5EXD - chains D and E of the 6 polymer chains in the assembly; structure by X-ray diffraction, 2.50 A resolution.

Chain D:
Protein: Oxalate oxidoreductase subunit alpha
Organism: Moorella thermoacetica (strain ATCC 39073)
Notes: EC 1.2.7.10
UniProtKB: Q2RI41 (OORA_MOOTA); residues 1-395 here = UniProt positions 1-395
Chain sequence (395 residues; numbered 1 to 395; the number before each row is that of its first residue):
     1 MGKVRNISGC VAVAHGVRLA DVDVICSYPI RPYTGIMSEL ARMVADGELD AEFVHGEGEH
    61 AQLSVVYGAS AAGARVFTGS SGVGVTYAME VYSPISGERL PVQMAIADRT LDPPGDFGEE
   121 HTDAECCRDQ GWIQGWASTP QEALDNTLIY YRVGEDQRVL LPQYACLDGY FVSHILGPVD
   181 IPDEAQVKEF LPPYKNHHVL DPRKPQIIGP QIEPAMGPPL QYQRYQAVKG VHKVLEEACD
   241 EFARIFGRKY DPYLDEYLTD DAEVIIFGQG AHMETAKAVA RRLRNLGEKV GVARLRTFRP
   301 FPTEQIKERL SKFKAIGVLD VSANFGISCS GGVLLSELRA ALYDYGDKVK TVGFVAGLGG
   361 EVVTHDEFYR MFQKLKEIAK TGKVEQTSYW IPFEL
Unresolved in the structure: 1
Residues lining bound ligands: O2T ([2-[3-[(4-azanyl-2-methyl-pyrimidin-5-yl)methyl]-4-methyl-2-[1,1,2-tris(oxidanyl)-2-oxidanylidene-ethyl]-1,3-thiazol-3-ium-5-yl]ethoxy-oxidanyl-phosphoryl] hydrogen phosphate): Y28, P29, I30, R31, E59, V83, G84, R109, D116
Reported in the primary citation:
  - binding site for O2T: R31, R109, D116
  - conformationally variable residues (loop rearrangement, side-chain flip): R31, P113 to G115, D116, F117
  - catalytic residues: R31, D116 (proposed by the authors, not directly observed)

Chain E:
Protein: Oxalate oxidoreductase subunit delta
Organism: Moorella thermoacetica (strain ATCC 39073)
Notes: EC 1.2.7.10
UniProtKB: Q2RI40 (OORD_MOOTA); residue numbers follow UniProt; this construct covers 1-315
Chain sequence (315 residues; each row starts with the number of its first residue):
     1 MSTKDLFAEP NLKQITVWAR GVVMNKDARD IVVALTEAAA KEGKYVQAWE NYVDLPDRIY
    61 VPVRAYARIS SDPIESKYIY ENETPDIVVL VEESLIKGVP ILKGIRPGST LVVNTKRSID
   121 TILEFLGDTG NLAQIVTVDA NSMAEAVMTL SGAEGATDAT GIGAGIAAPI AGAVVKATGI
   181 VDVENLAAVV KNPAAMRRGY AEAQVRQLPP HEAVEEAAVS ATELLRQMPF AGTVPSPVTE
   241 NEGMVTGNWR IQRPIIDREA CTECYTCWIY CPDSCITRTE EGPVFNMKYC KGCGLCTAVC
   301 PSGALTNVPE LDFKD
Unresolved in the structure: 1-5, 40-43, 211-221
Metal / ion sites: 4Fe-4S cluster Fe site 1: C261, C264, C267, C300; 4Fe-4S cluster Fe site 2: C271, C290, C293, C296
Residues lining bound ligands:
  - 4Fe-4S cluster (SF4), molecule 1: P254, C271, P272, D273, C275, I276, F285, C290, K291, G292, C293, G294, L295, C296
  - 4Fe-4S cluster (SF4), molecule 2: I256, A260, C261, T262, E263, C264, Y265, T266, C267, P283, C300, P301, S302, A304, L305
Swiss-Prot annotation at these positions:
  - binding site ([4Fe-4S] cluster): C261, C264, C267, C271, C290, C293, C296, C300

Interface between chain D and chain E:
Residue-residue contacts - 37 pairs, chain D then chain E:
  S8(D) with G155(E)
  V11(D) with G155(E); T157(E)
  R31(D) with Y52(E); P56(E); E154(E), salt bridge
  P32(D) with Y52(E)
  G35(D) with E154(E)
  E39(D) with T157(E), hydrogen bond
  R42(D) with T157(E), hydrogen bond
  F117(D) with Y52(E), hydrogen bond (backbone-side chain); Y80(E)
  S138(D) with Y78(E)
  Y170(D) with W49(E), hydrogen bond; Y52(E), hydrophobic; Y80(E), hydrophobic
  F171(D) with Y78(E); Y80(E)
  H174(D) with Y52(E); E154(E), salt bridge
  I175(D) with Q47(E); K77(E)
  L176(D) with A48(E)
  A271(D) with Y78(E)
  E274(D) with Y78(E)
  T275(D) with Y78(E)
  A278(D) with E75(E)
  R281(D) with E75(E), salt bridge
  R282(D) with L6(E), hydrogen bond (side chain-backbone); F7(E); E75(E), salt bridge
  G360(D) with Y80(E), hydrogen bond (backbone-side chain)
  V362(D) with Y78(E)
  H365(D) with F7(E); E75(E), hydrogen bond (side chain-backbone)
  Y369(D) with L6(E), hydrophobic
  F393(D) with L225(E), hydrophobic
Other interface residues (no listed pair), chain D (31 interface residues in all): C10, S38, D116, G118, V279, D366
Other interface residues (no listed pair), chain E (21 interface residues in all): A8, V53, S76, I79, A156, T222
The authors on this interface:
  - specific contacts: R31(D)-E154(E) (salt bridge)

Overview:
31 residues of chain D face 21 of chain E across their interface, with 7 hydrogen bonds and 4 salt bridges.
Among the polar pairs are R31(D)-E154(E), H174(D)-E154(E) and R281(D)-E75(E). The authors report a salt bridge
between R31(D) and E154(E). The paper reports catalytic residues R31(D) and D116(D); a binding site for O2T at
R31(D), R109(D) and D116(D).
Chain D is Oxalate oxidoreductase subunit alpha and chain E is Oxalate oxidoreductase subunit delta, both from
Moorella thermoacetica (strain ATCC 39073); the structure, Crystal structure of oxalate oxidoreductase from
Moorella thermoacetica bound with carboxy-di-oxido-methyl-TPP (COOM-TPP) intermediate, was determined by X-ray
diffraction (same publication as 5EXE).
